Entry 1PHJ (X-ray diffraction, 2.50 A resolution); this record covers chains A and B of the 5 polymer chains in the assembly.

== Chain A ==
Molecule: Telomere-binding protein alpha subunit
Organism: Sterkiella nova
UniProtKB: P29549 (TEBA_OXYNO); residues 35-495 here = UniProt positions 35-495
Chain sequence (461 residues; numbered 35 to 495; the number before each row is that of its first residue):
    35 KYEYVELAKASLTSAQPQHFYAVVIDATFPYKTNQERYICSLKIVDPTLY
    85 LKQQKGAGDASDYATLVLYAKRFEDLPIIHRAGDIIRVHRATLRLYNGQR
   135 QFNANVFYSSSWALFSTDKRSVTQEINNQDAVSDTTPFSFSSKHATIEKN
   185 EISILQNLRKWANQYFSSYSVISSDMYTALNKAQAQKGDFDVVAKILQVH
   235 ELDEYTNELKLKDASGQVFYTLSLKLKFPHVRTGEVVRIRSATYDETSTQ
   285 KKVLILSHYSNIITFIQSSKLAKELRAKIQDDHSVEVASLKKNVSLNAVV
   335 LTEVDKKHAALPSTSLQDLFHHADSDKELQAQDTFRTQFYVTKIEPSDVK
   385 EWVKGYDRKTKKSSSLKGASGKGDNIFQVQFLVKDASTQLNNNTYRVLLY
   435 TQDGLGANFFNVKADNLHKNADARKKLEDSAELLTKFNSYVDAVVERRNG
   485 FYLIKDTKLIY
Unresolved in the structure: 88-92, 402-405, 493-495
UniProt features mapped onto this chain:
  - natural variant: Ala-311 (A311S: In S version), Asp-456 (D456E: In S version)

== Chain B ==
Molecule: Telomere-binding protein beta subunit
Organism: Sterkiella nova
UniProtKB: P16458 (TEBB_OXYNO); numbering as in UniProt (aligned over 9-224)
Chain sequence (216 residues; numbered 9 to 224; the number before each row is that of its first residue):
     9 QQQSAFKQLYTELFNNEGDFSKVSSNLKKPLKCYVKESYPHFLVTDGYFF
    59 VAPYFTKEAVNEFHAKFPNVNIVDLTDKVIVINNWSLELRRVNSAEVFTS
   109 YANLEARLIVHSFKPNLQERLNPTRYPVNLFRDDEFKTTIQHFRHTALQA
   159 AINKTVKGDNLVDISKVADAAGKKGKVDAGIVKASASKGDEFSDFSFKEG
   209 NTATLKIADIFVQEKG
Unresolved in the structure: 9
UniProt features mapped onto this chain:
  - natural variant: Ala-110 (A110S: In MAC-41S)

== How chain A and chain B interact ==
Contacting residue pairs (118; chain A residue first):
  Leu-236(A) / Tyr-109(B)
  Leu-236(A) / Lys-145(B)
  Leu-236(A) / Gln-149(B)
  Asp-237(A) / Tyr-109(B)  hydrogen bond
  Asp-237(A) / Lys-145(B)  salt bridge
  Thr-240(A) / Lys-145(B)  hydrogen bond
  Glu-242(A) / Asp-142(B)
  Leu-256(A) / Arg-140(B)
  Leu-256(A) / Asp-142(B)
  Asp-279(A) / Arg-133(B)  salt bridge
  Asp-279(A) / Asp-141(B)
  Glu-280(A) / Gln-11(B)
  Thr-281(A) / Gln-10(B)
  Thr-281(A) / Lys-15(B)  hydrogen bond (backbone-side chain)
  Thr-281(A) / Tyr-56(B)
  Thr-281(A) / Phe-57(B)
  Thr-281(A) / Arg-133(B)
  Thr-281(A) / Glu-143(B)
  Ser-282(A) / Lys-15(B)
  Ser-282(A) / Glu-143(B)
  Thr-283(A) / Gln-10(B)
  Thr-283(A) / Glu-143(B)  hydrogen bond (backbone-side chain)
  Gln-284(A) / Glu-143(B)  hydrogen bond (backbone-side chain)
  Lys-285(A) / Asp-142(B)  salt bridge
  Lys-285(A) / Glu-143(B)  hydrogen bond (backbone-side chain)
  Ile-289(A) / Arg-133(B)
  Val-328(A) / His-150(B)
  Leu-330(A) / Glu-143(B)
  Leu-330(A) / Thr-146(B)
  Leu-353(A) / Val-185(B)
  Phe-354(A) / Val-185(B)
  Phe-354(A) / Ile-189(B)
  His-355(A) / Ile-189(B)
  Asp-358(A) / Lys-184(B)
  Asp-358(A) / Val-185(B)  hydrogen bond (side chain-backbone)
  Tyr-374(A) / His-153(B)
  Tyr-374(A) / Leu-156(B)
  Thr-376(A) / Gln-157(B)  hydrogen bond (backbone-side chain)
  Thr-376(A) / Ile-160(B)
  Lys-377(A) / Ile-160(B)
  Lys-377(A) / Asn-161(B)  hydrogen bond
  Lys-377(A) / Val-164(B)
  Glu-379(A) / Val-164(B)
  Glu-379(A) / Asp-167(B)
  Glu-379(A) / Leu-169(B)
  Pro-380(A) / Asp-167(B)
  Pro-380(A) / Leu-169(B)
  Ser-381(A) / Asp-167(B)  hydrogen bond
  Lys-388(A) / Leu-169(B)
  Tyr-390(A) / Ile-172(B)  hydrophobic
  Tyr-390(A) / Ala-176(B)
  Lys-395(A) / Ile-172(B)
  Lys-395(A) / Ser-173(B)
  Lys-395(A) / Asp-177(B)
  Ile-410(A) / Ile-172(B)  hydrophobic
  Gln-412(A) / Val-170(B)
  Gln-412(A) / Ile-172(B)
  Gln-414(A) / Asn-168(B)  hydrogen bond (side chain-backbone)
  Gln-414(A) / Leu-169(B)
  Gln-414(A) / Val-170(B)  hydrogen bond (side chain-backbone)
  Lys-418(A) / Leu-156(B)
  Gln-423(A) / Arg-152(B)
  Leu-424(A) / Asn-111(B)
  Leu-424(A) / Arg-152(B)
  Leu-424(A) / Glu-199(B)
  Leu-424(A) / Phe-200(B)  hydrogen bond (backbone-backbone)
  Asn-425(A) / Asp-198(B)
  Asn-425(A) / Phe-200(B)
  Asn-426(A) / Lys-191(B)
  Asn-426(A) / Ala-192(B)  hydrogen bond (backbone-backbone)
  Asn-426(A) / Ser-193(B)  hydrogen bond
  Asn-426(A) / Ser-195(B)  hydrogen bond
  Asn-426(A) / Asp-198(B)  hydrogen bond (backbone-backbone)
  Asn-426(A) / Phe-200(B)
  Asn-427(A) / Ile-189(B)
  Asn-427(A) / Val-190(B)
  Asn-427(A) / Lys-191(B)  hydrogen bond
  Thr-428(A) / Gly-188(B)
  Thr-428(A) / Ile-189(B)
  Thr-428(A) / Val-190(B)  hydrogen bond (backbone-backbone)
  Tyr-429(A) / Gly-188(B)
  Tyr-429(A) / Ile-189(B)  hydrophobic
  Arg-430(A) / Asn-168(B)
  Arg-430(A) / Ala-187(B)  hydrogen bond (side chain-backbone)
  Arg-430(A) / Gly-188(B)  hydrogen bond (backbone-backbone)
  Arg-430(A) / Val-190(B)
  Leu-432(A) / Val-170(B)  hydrophobic
  Tyr-434(A) / Leu-169(B)
  Tyr-434(A) / Val-170(B)  hydrogen bond (side chain-backbone)
  Tyr-434(A) / Ile-172(B)  hydrophobic
  Tyr-434(A) / Val-175(B)  hydrophobic
  Gln-436(A) / Ile-172(B)
  Gln-436(A) / Ala-176(B)
  Asp-437(A) / Ala-176(B)
  Thr-469(A) / His-153(B)
  Thr-469(A) / Gln-157(B)  hydrogen bond (backbone-side chain)
  Phe-471(A) / Thr-146(B)
  Phe-471(A) / Gln-149(B)
  Phe-471(A) / His-150(B)
  Phe-471(A) / His-153(B)
  Asn-472(A) / Thr-146(B)
  Tyr-474(A) / Gln-149(B)
  Arg-481(A) / Lys-182(B)
  Arg-481(A) / Gly-183(B)  hydrogen bond (side chain-backbone)
  Arg-481(A) / Val-185(B)
  Arg-482(A) / Val-175(B)  hydrogen bond (side chain-backbone)
  Asn-483(A) / Lys-174(B)  hydrogen bond (side chain-backbone)
  Asn-483(A) / Ala-178(B)
  Asn-483(A) / Lys-181(B)
  Asn-483(A) / Lys-182(B)
  Asn-483(A) / Gly-183(B)  hydrogen bond (side chain-backbone)
  Gly-484(A) / Gly-183(B)
  Gly-484(A) / Lys-184(B)
  Gly-484(A) / Val-185(B)
  Phe-485(A) / Val-170(B)  hydrophobic
  Phe-485(A) / Val-175(B)  hydrophobic
  Phe-485(A) / Ala-187(B)
  Tyr-486(A) / Val-185(B)
Also at the interface, not in a pair above, chain A (63 interface residues in all): Tyr-239, Tyr-254, Ala-357, Val-375, Lys-396, Ser-397, Leu-416, Lys-470, Leu-487
Also at the interface, not in a pair above, chain B (56 interface residues in all): Ser-12, Ala-103, Ala-110, Thr-147, Asp-186, Gly-197

== In short ==
63 residues of chain A and 56 residues of chain B are in contact; the contacts include 27 hydrogen bonds and 3
salt bridges. Polar contacts include Asp-237(A)/Lys-145(B), Asp-279(A)/Arg-133(B) and Lys-285(A)/Asp-142(B).
Here chain A is Telomere-binding protein alpha subunit and chain B is Telomere-binding protein beta subunit,
both from Sterkiella nova. Entry 1PHJ (Crystal structure of the oxytricha nova telomere end-binding protein
complexed with noncognate ssdna gg(3dr)gttttgggg) was determined by X-ray diffraction (same publication as
1PA6, 1PH1, 1PH2, 1PH3, 1PH5, 1PH6 and 3 further entries).
